1IHT - chains L and H of the 3 polymer chains in the assembly; structure by X-ray diffraction, 2.10 A resolution.

== Chain L ==
Name: Alpha-thrombin (small subunit)
Source organism: Homo sapiens
Notes: EC 3.4.21.5
UniProtKB: P00734 (THRB_HUMAN); residues 1-14 here correspond to UniProt positions 336-349 (UniProt number = residue number + 335)
Sequence (36 residues; numbered 1 to 15 plus 21 insertion-coded residues; the number before each row is that of its first residue; a row labelled like 14A-14M holds insertion residues (14A, then the next letters in order)):
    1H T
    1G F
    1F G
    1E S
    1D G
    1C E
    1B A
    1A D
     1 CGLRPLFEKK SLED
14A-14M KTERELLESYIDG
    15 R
Not modelled in the structure: 1H, 1G, 1F, 1E, 14M, 15
Swiss-Prot annotation at these positions:
  - site: Arg-15 (Cleavage)

== Chain H ==
Name: Alpha-thrombin (large subunit)
Source organism: Homo sapiens
Notes: EC 3.4.21.5
UniProtKB: P00734 (THRB_HUMAN); the construct lacks a stretch of the UniProt sequence and is renumbered around it, so the offset changes along the chain: 16-36 = UniProt 364-384; 37-60 = UniProt 386-409; 61-77 = UniProt 419-435; 78-97 = UniProt 437-456; 7 more segments
Sequence (259 residues; each row starts with the number of its first residue; note: 1 number in that range is skipped by the numbering (no residue carries it; nothing is unmodelled there); a row labelled like 60A-60I holds insertion residues (60A, then the next letters in order)):
    16 IVEGSDAEIG MSPWQVMLFR K
   36A S
    37 PQELLCGASL ISDRWVLTAA HCLL
60A-60I YPPWDKNFT
    61 ENDLLVRIGK HSRTRYE
   77A R
    78 NIEKISMLEK IYIHPRYNWR
   97A E
    98 NLDRDIALMK LKKPVAFSDY IHPVCLPDRE TA
129A-129C ASL
   130 LQAGYKGRVT GWGNLKETWT
149A-149E ANVGK
   150 GQPSVLQVVN LPIVERPVCK DSTRIRITDN MFCAG
  184A Y
   185 KP
186A-186D DEGK
   187 RGDACEGDSG GPFVMKSP
204A-204B FN
   205 NRWYQMGIVS WGE
   219 GCD
  221A R
   222 DGKYGFYTHV FRLKKWIQKV IDQFGE
Cystine bridges: Cys-42/Cys-58, Cys-168/Cys-182, Cys-191/Cys-220
Swiss-Prot annotation at these positions:
  - region: Ala-183 to Val-200 (High affinity receptor-binding region which is also known as the TP508 peptide)
  - active site (Charge relay system): His-57, Asp-102, Ser-195
  - glycosylation: Asn-60G (N-linked (GlcNAc...) (complex) asparagine)

== How chain L and chain H interact ==
Residue-residue contacts (62):
  Cys-1(L) with Pro-120(H); Val-121(H); Cys-122(H), disulfide; Arg-206(H), hydrogen bond (backbone-side chain)
  Asp-1A(L) with His-119(H), salt bridge; Arg-206(H)
  Ala-1B(L) with Arg-206(H), hydrogen bond (backbone-side chain)
  Gly-1D(L) with Ser-48(H); Asp-49(H); Phe-114(H); Pro-120(H)
  Gly-2(L) with Pro-120(H), hydrogen bond (backbone-backbone); Cys-122(H); Arg-206(H); Trp-207(H), hydrogen bond (backbone-backbone)
  Leu-3(L) with His-119(H), hydrogen bond (backbone-side chain); Asn-205(H); Arg-206(H)
  Arg-4(L) with Met-26(H), hydrogen bond (side chain-backbone); Pro-28(H); Trp-29(H); Arg-137(H); Trp-207(H)
  Pro-5(L) with Ser-115(H); Asp-116(H); His-119(H)
  Leu-6(L) with Asp-116(H)
  Phe-7(L) with Glu-23(H); Ile-24(H); Gly-25(H); Met-26(H)
  Glu-8(L) with Lys-202(H), salt bridge; Asn-205(H); Trp-207(H), hydrogen bond
  Lys-9(L) with His-119(H)
  Asp-14(L) with Glu-23(H); Met-26(H); Arg-137(H), salt bridge
  Lys-14A(L) with Glu-23(H), hydrogen bond (backbone-side chain)
  Thr-14B(L) with Arg-137(H), hydrogen bond; Asn-159(H), hydrogen bond
  Glu-14C(L) with Arg-137(H); Lys-202(H), salt bridge
  Glu-14E(L) with Lys-135(H), salt bridge; Asn-159(H), hydrogen bond; Tyr-184A(H), hydrogen bond; Lys-186D(H), salt bridge
  Leu-14F(L) with Lys-135(H); Gly-136(H); Asn-159(H); Trp-207(H), hydrophobic
  Leu-14G(L) with Pro-204(H), hydrophobic
  Ser-14I(L) with Gly-133(H); Tyr-134(H); Lys-135(H), hydrogen bond (side chain-backbone)
  Tyr-14J(L) with Tyr-134(H), hydrophobic; Lys-135(H), hydrogen bond (side chain-backbone); Met-201(H); Lys-202(H), hydrogen bond (side chain-backbone); Pro-204(H)
  Ile-14K(L) with Tyr-134(H)
  Asp-14L(L) with Tyr-134(H), hydrogen bond (backbone-side chain)
Other interface residues (no listed pair), chain H (32 interface residues in all): Ile-47, Tyr-117, Leu-129C
Disulfides between the chains: Cys-1(L)/Cys-122(H)

== Summary ==
23 residues of chain L face 32 of chain H across their interface, with 1 disulfide bond, 16 hydrogen bonds and
6 salt bridges. Polar pairs include Asp-1A(L)/His-119(H), Glu-8(L)/Lys-202(H) and Glu-14E(L)/Lys-135(H).
Curated annotation (UniProt) lists 3 active-site residues on chain H.
Chain L is Alpha-thrombin (small subunit) and chain H is Alpha-thrombin (large subunit), both from Homo
sapiens; the structure, Crystal structure of the complex of human alpha-thrombin and non-hydrolyzable
bifunctional inhibitors, hirutonin-2 and hirutonin-6, was determined by X-ray diffraction, deposited together
with 1IHS.
